8Y9E - chains A and C of the 4 polymer chains in the assembly; structure by electron microscopy, 2.95 A resolution.

== Chain A (and C) ==
Protein: Versatile Aromatic Prenyltransferase auraA
Notes: chain C of this document is another copy of the same molecule, construct and numbering; everything in this record applies to it too
Chain sequence (434 residues; numbered 1 to 434; the number before each row is that of its first residue):
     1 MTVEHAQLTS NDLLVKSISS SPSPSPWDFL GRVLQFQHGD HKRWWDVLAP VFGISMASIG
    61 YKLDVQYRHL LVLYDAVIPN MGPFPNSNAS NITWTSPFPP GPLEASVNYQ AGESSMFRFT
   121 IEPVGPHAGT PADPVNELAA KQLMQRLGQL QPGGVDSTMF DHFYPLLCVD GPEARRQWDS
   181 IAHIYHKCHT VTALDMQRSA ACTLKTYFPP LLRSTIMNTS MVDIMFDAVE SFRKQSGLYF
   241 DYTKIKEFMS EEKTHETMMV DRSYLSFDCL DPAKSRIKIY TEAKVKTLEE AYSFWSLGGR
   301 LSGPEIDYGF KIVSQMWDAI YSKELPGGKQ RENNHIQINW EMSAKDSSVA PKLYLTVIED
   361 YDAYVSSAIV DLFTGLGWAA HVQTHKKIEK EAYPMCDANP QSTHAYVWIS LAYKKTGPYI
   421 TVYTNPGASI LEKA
Disordered / not traced: 1-22, 433-434

== How chain A and chain C interact ==
Residue-residue contacts - 38 pairs, chain A then chain C:
  Pro24(A) - Arg68(C)
  Phe29(A) - Arg68(C)
  Phe29(A) - Leu71(C)  hydrophobic
  Phe29(A) - Val72(C)  hydrophobic
  Leu30(A) - Leu71(C)  hydrophobic
  Arg32(A) - Arg146(C)  hydrogen bond (backbone-side chain)
  Arg32(A) - Gln149(C)
  Arg32(A) - Leu150(C)  hydrogen bond (side chain-backbone)
  Val33(A) - Leu71(C)  hydrophobic
  Val33(A) - Tyr74(C)
  Val33(A) - Asp75(C)
  Val33(A) - Leu150(C)  hydrophobic
  Leu34(A) - Leu34(C)  hydrophobic
  Gln35(A) - Gln35(C)
  Gln35(A) - Gln37(C)
  Gln35(A) - Tyr74(C)  hydrogen bond
  Gln35(A) - Asp75(C)  hydrogen bond
  Gln37(A) - Gln35(C)
  Leu63(A) - Asp64(C)
  Asp64(A) - Leu63(C)
  Tyr67(A) - Arg68(C)
  Tyr67(A) - Leu71(C)  hydrophobic
  Arg68(A) - Pro24(C)
  Arg68(A) - Phe29(C)
  Arg68(A) - Tyr67(C)
  Leu71(A) - Phe29(C)  hydrophobic
  Leu71(A) - Leu30(C)  hydrophobic
  Leu71(A) - Val33(C)  hydrophobic
  Leu71(A) - Tyr67(C)  hydrophobic
  Val72(A) - Phe29(C)  hydrophobic
  Tyr74(A) - Val33(C)
  Tyr74(A) - Gln35(C)  hydrogen bond
  Asp75(A) - Val33(C)
  Asp75(A) - Gln35(C)  hydrogen bond
  Arg146(A) - Arg32(C)  hydrogen bond (side chain-backbone)
  Gln149(A) - Arg32(C)
  Leu150(A) - Arg32(C)  hydrogen bond (backbone-side chain)
  Leu150(A) - Val33(C)  hydrophobic

== Summary ==
The chain A/chain C interface involves 19 residues from each chain, with 8 hydrogen bonds. Polar pairs include
Arg32(A)-Arg146(C), Arg32(A)-Leu150(C) and Gln35(A)-Tyr74(C).
Chain A and chain C are both Versatile Aromatic Prenyltransferase auraA; the structure, Versatile Aromatic
Prenyltransferase auraA for Imidazole-Containing Diketopiperazines, was determined by electron microscopy
together with 8Y9D, 8Y9G and 9JHX from the same study.
